Entry 5XF5 (X-ray diffraction, 2.82 A resolution); this record covers chains C and I of the 10 polymer chains in the assembly.

[Chain C]
Protein: Histone H2A type 1-B/E
From: Homo sapiens
Reference sequence: P04908 (H2A1B_HUMAN); residues 0-129 here correspond to UniProt positions 1-130 (UniProt number = residue number + 1)
Chain sequence (130 residues; row label = number of the first residue in the row; numbering starts at 0):
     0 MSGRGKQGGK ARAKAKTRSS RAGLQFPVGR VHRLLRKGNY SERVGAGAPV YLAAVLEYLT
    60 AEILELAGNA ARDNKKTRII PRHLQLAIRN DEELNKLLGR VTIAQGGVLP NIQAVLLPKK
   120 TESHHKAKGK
Disordered / not traced: 0-13, 120-129
Swiss-Prot annotation at these positions:
  - modified residue: Ser1 (N-acetylserine), Arg3 (Citrulline), Lys5 (N6-(2-hydroxyisobutyryl)lysine), Lys9 (N6-(2-hydroxyisobutyryl)lysine), Lys13 (N6-(beta-hydroxybutyryl)lysine), Lys36 (N6-(2-hydroxyisobutyryl)lysine), Lys74 (N6-(2-hydroxyisobutyryl)lysine), Lys75 (N6-(2-hydroxyisobutyryl)lysine), Lys95 (N6-(2-hydroxyisobutyryl)lysine), Gln104 (N5-methylglutamine), Lys118 (N6-(2-hydroxyisobutyryl)lysine), Lys119 (N6-crotonyllysine), Thr120 (Phosphothreonine), Lys125 (N6-crotonyllysine)
  - cross-link (Glycyl lysine isopeptide (Lys-Gly)): Lys13 (interchain with G-Cter in ubiquitin), Lys15 (interchain with G-Cter in ubiquitin), Lys119 (interchain with G-Cter in ubiquitin)

[Chain I]
Molecule: 145-nt DNA strand
Sequence (145 nucleotides; each row starts with the number of its first residue; numbers below 1 keep their minus sign (DA-72 is residue -72)):
   -72 ATCAATATCC ACCTGCAGAT ACTACCAAAA GTGTATTTGG AAACTGCTCC ATCAAAAGGC
   -12 ATGTTCAGCT GAATCAGCTG AACATGCCTT TTGATGGAGC AGTTTCCAAA TACACTTTTG
    48 GTAGTATCTG CAGGTGGATA TTGAT

[Interface between chain C and chain I]
Contacting residue pairs (15):
  Ala14(C) - DG-42(I)  phosphate contact
  Ala14(C) - DT-41(I)  phosphate contact
  Lys15(C) - DG-42(I)  phosphate contact
  Lys15(C) - DT-41(I)  hydrogen bond to the phosphate
  Thr16(C) - DG-42(I)  phosphate contact
  Arg17(C) - DG-42(I)  salt bridge to the phosphate
  Arg20(C) - DT-41(I)  salt bridge to the phosphate
  Gly28(C) - DA-43(I)  phosphate contact
  Gly28(C) - DG-42(I)  phosphate contact
  Arg29(C) - DA-43(I)  phosphate contact
  Arg32(C) - DA-44(I)  hydrogen bond to the phosphate
  Arg32(C) - DA-43(I)  salt bridge to the phosphate
  Arg42(C) - DT-35(I)  sugar contact
  Arg42(C) - DG-34(I)  sugar contact
  Arg77(C) - DA-54(I)  sugar contact

[In short]
Chain C and chain I form an interface of 10 and 7 residues respectively, with 2 hydrogen bonds and 3 salt
bridges. Polar pairs include Lys15(C)-DT-41(I), Arg32(C)-DA-44(I) and Arg17(C)-DG-42(I).
Chain C is Histone H2A type 1-B/E (Homo sapiens) and chain I is a 145-nt DNA strand; the structure, Nucleosome
core particle with an adduct of a binuclear RAPTA (Ru-arene-phosphaadamantane) compound having a
1,2-diphenylethylenediamine linker ..., was determined by X-ray diffraction together with 5XF3, 5XF4 and 5XF6
from the same study.
